1VWC - chains B and P; structure by X-ray diffraction, 1.86 A resolution.

# Chain B
Name: Streptavidin
Source organism: Streptomyces avidinii
Reference sequence: P22629 (SAV_STRAV); residues 13-135 here correspond to UniProt positions 37-159 (UniProt number = residue number + 24)
Chain sequence (123 residues; row label = number of the first residue in the row):
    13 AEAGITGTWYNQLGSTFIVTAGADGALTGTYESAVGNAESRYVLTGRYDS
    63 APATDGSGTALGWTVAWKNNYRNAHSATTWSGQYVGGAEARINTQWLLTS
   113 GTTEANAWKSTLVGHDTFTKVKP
Unresolved in the structure: 134-135
Curated features (UniProtKB/Swiss-Prot):
  - motif: R59 to D61 (Cell attachment site)
  - binding site (biotin): Y43, Y54, W92, W108, W120

# Chain P
Name: Peptide ligand containing hpq
Chain sequence (8 residues; numbered 0 to 7; the number before each row is that of its first residue; numbering starts at 0):
     0 XCHPQFCX
Disulfides: C1-C6
Modified residues: ACE (acetyl group) at position 0; NH2 (amino group) at position 7

# How chain B and chain P interact
Contacting residue pairs (20; chain B residue first):
  L25(B) with F5(P), hydrophobic
  S27(B) with Q4(P), hydrogen bond (side chain-backbone)
  Y43(B) with Q4(P), hydrogen bond (side chain-backbone)
  S45(B) with P3(P), hydrogen bond (side chain-backbone); Q4(P); F5(P); C6(P); NH2_7(P)
  A46(B) with NH2_7(P)
  Y54(B) with P3(P)
  W79(B) with H2(P); P3(P), hydrophobic; Q4(P)
  R84(B) with C1(P), hydrogen bond (side chain-backbone); P3(P)
  A86(B) with P3(P), hydrophobic
  S88(B) with H2(P), hydrogen bond
  T90(B) with Q4(P), hydrogen bond
  W108(B) with Q4(P)
  L110(B) with Q4(P)
Other interface residues (no listed pair), chain B (17 interface residues in all): N23, S52, W92, D128

# In short
Chain B and chain P form an interface of 17 and 7 residues respectively; the contacts include 6 hydrogen
bonds. Polar contacts include S27(B)-Q4(P), Y43(B)-Q4(P) and S45(B)-P3(P). UniProt lists 5 biotin-binding
residues on chain B.
Here chain B is Streptavidin (Streptomyces avidinii) and chain P is Peptide ligand containing hpq. Entry 1VWC
(Streptavidin-cyclo-ac-[chpqfc]-NH2, ph 2.0) was determined by X-ray diffraction (same publication as 1VWA,
1VWB, 1VWD, 1VWE, 1VWF, 1VWG and 11 further entries).
